Entry 8P0W (electron microscopy, 2.90 A resolution); this record covers chains B and C of the 12 polymer chains in the assembly.

Chain B:
Molecule: COMM domain-containing protein 2
Organism: Homo sapiens
Reference sequence: Q86X83 (COMD2_HUMAN); residue numbers follow UniProt; this construct covers 1-199
Amino-acid sequence (199 residues; row label = number of the first residue in the row):
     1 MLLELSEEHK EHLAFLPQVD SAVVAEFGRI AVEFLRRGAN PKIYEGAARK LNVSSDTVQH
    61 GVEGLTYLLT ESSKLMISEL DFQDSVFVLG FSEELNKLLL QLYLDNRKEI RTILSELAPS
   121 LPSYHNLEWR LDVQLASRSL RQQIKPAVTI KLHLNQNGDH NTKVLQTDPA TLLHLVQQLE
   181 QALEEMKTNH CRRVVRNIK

Chain C:
Molecule: COMM domain-containing protein 3
Organism: Homo sapiens
Reference sequence: Q9UBI1 (COMD3_HUMAN); residue numbers follow UniProt; this construct covers 1-195
Amino-acid sequence (195 residues; each row starts with the number of its first residue):
     1 MELSESVQKG FQMLADPRSF DSNAFTLLLR AAFQSLLDAQ ADEAVLDHPD LKHIDPVVLK
    61 HCHAAAATYI LEAGKHRADK STLSTYLEDC KFDRERIELF CTEYQNNKNS LEILLGSIGR
   121 SLPHITDVSW RLEYQIKTNQ LHRMYRPAYL VTLSVQNTDS PSYPEISFSC SMEQLQDLVG
   181 KLKDASKSLE RATQL

How chain B and chain C interact:
Pairs across the interface (83; chain B residue first):
  K74(B) - N139(C)
  K74(B) - Q140(C)
  K74(B) - H142(C)  hydrogen bond (backbone-backbone)
  L75(B) - H142(C)
  L75(B) - R143(C)  hydrogen bond (backbone-side chain)
  M76(B) - R143(C)
  R111(B) - L141(C)
  R111(B) - H142(C)  hydrogen bond (side chain-backbone)
  R111(B) - R143(C)
  L114(B) - Q140(C)
  L114(B) - L141(C)  hydrophobic
  S115(B) - L141(C)
  L117(B) - Q140(C)
  A118(B) - T138(C)
  P122(B) - S167(C)
  P122(B) - F168(C)
  P122(B) - S169(C)  hydrogen bond (backbone-side chain)
  S123(B) - S169(C)
  Y124(B) - F168(C)  hydrophobic
  Y124(B) - S169(C)  hydrogen bond (backbone-backbone)
  Y124(B) - C170(C)  hydrophobic
  Y124(B) - Q174(C)  hydrogen bond (backbone-side chain)
  Y124(B) - D177(C)  hydrogen bond
  Y124(B) - L178(C)  hydrophobic
  L127(B) - L178(C)  hydrophobic
  L127(B) - K181(C)
  W129(B) - K181(C)
  W129(B) - D184(C)  hydrogen bond
  W129(B) - A185(C)  hydrophobic
  W129(B) - S188(C)
  L131(B) - L189(C)  hydrophobic
  R138(B) - K75(C)
  S139(B) - K75(C)
  S139(B) - L115(C)  hydrogen bond (side chain-backbone)
  S139(B) - I118(C)
  L140(B) - G74(C)
  L140(B) - R77(C)
  L140(B) - G116(C)
  R141(B) - K75(C)  hydrogen bond (backbone-backbone)
  R141(B) - H76(C)
  Q142(B) - R77(C)  hydrogen bond (backbone-side chain)
  K145(B) - G116(C)
  L154(B) - F168(C)  hydrophobic
  K163(B) - I166(C)
  V164(B) - L122(C)  hydrophobic
  V164(B) - P123(C)
  L165(B) - L122(C)
  L165(B) - P123(C)
  L165(B) - I125(C)  hydrophobic
  L165(B) - I166(C)  hydrophobic
  Q166(B) - L122(C)
  Q166(B) - P123(C)  hydrogen bond (backbone-backbone)
  Q166(B) - H124(C)  hydrogen bond
  Q166(B) - I125(C)  hydrogen bond (backbone-backbone)
  T167(B) - H124(C)
  T167(B) - I125(C)
  D168(B) - H124(C)  salt bridge
  P169(B) - L189(C)  hydrophobic
  T171(B) - I125(C)
  L172(B) - L182(C)  hydrophobic
  L172(B) - S186(C)
  L172(B) - L189(C)  hydrophobic
  L173(B) - S186(C)
  H174(B) - D127(C)  salt bridge
  V176(B) - L182(C)  hydrophobic
  Q178(B) - V128(C)
  Q178(B) - W130(C)
  L179(B) - V179(C)
  E180(B) - K183(C)  salt bridge
  A182(B) - W130(C)  hydrophobic
  A182(B) - Y149(C)  hydrogen bond (backbone-side chain)
  A182(B) - L175(C)  hydrophobic
  L183(B) - Y149(C)
  L183(B) - M172(C)  hydrophobic
  L183(B) - L175(C)  hydrophobic
  E185(B) - W130(C)
  E185(B) - L132(C)
  M186(B) - L132(C)  hydrophobic
  M186(B) - Y149(C)
  C191(B) - L132(C)  hydrophobic
  I198(B) - Y134(C)
  I198(B) - Y145(C)
  K199(B) - Y145(C)
Other interface residues (no listed pair), chain B (54 interface residues in all): P119, L121, N126, Q143, T149, I150, L152, L175, Q181, V194, V195
Other interface residues (no listed pair), chain C (52 interface residues in all): E112, S121, T126, I136, P147, L153, V155, Q176, A192

Overview:
The interface between chain B and chain C involves 54 residues on one side and 52 on the other, with 15
hydrogen bonds and 3 salt bridges. Polar contacts include D168(B)-H124(C), H174(B)-D127(C) and
E180(B)-K183(C).
Chain B is COMM domain-containing protein 2 and chain C is COMM domain-containing protein 3, both from Homo
sapiens; the structure, Structure of the human Commander complex COMMD ring, was determined by electron
microscopy, deposited together with 8P0V and 8P0X.
